3O6E - chains X and A; structure by X-ray diffraction, 2.90 A resolution.

Chain X:
Protein: Piwi-like protein 1
Organism: Homo sapiens
Notes: fragment: PAZ domain
Reference sequence: Q96J94 (PIWL1_HUMAN); numbering as in UniProt (aligned over 277-399)
Sequence (124 residues; each row starts with the number of its first residue):
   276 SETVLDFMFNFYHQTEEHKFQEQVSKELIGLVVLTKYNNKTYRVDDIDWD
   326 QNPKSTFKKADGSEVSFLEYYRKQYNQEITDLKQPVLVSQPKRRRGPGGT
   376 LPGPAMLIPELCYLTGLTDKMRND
Not modelled in the structure: 276, 368-377, 394-399
Sequence notes: expression tag (276)
Modified / non-standard residues: Mse-283 (selenomethionine; parent Met); Mse-381 (selenomethionine; parent Met)
Curated features (UniProtKB/Swiss-Prot):
  - region: Thr-316 to Arg-318 (Required for binding 2'-O-methylated 3'-end of piRNAs)
  - site: Mse-381 (Required for binding 2'-O-methylated 3'-end of piRNAs)
  - modified residue: Arg-370 (Omega-N-methylarginine)
  - mutagenesis: Pro-379 (P379H: Impairs binding to 2'-O-methylated 3'-end of piRNAs; when associated with Y-381), Mse-381 (M381Y: Impairs binding to 2'-O-methylated 3'-end of piRNAs; when associated with H-379)
What the authors report for this chain:
  - binding site for the 14-nt RNA strand (chain A): Tyr-317, Tyr-346, Pro-379
  - mutagenesis - P379H/M381Y: unchanged binding to the 14-nt RNA strand (chain A)

Chain A:
Molecule: 14-nt RNA strand
Sequence (14 nucleotides; row label = number of the first residue in the row):
     1 GCGAAUAUUCGCUU
Modified / non-standard residues: OMU (o2'-methyluridine 5'-monophosphate) at position 14

How chain X and chain A interact:
Pairs across the interface - 19 pairs, chain X then chain A:
  Tyr-312(X) / OMU_14(A)  hydrogen bond to the phosphate
  Asn-313(X) / U13(A)  sugar contact
  Tyr-317(X) / U13(A)  hydrogen bond to the sugar
  Tyr-317(X) / OMU_14(A)  phosphate contact
  Phe-332(X) / OMU_14(A)  base contact
  Lys-334(X) / OMU_14(A)  base contact
  Ala-335(X) / U13(A)  base contact
  Ala-335(X) / OMU_14(A)  hydrogen bond to the base
  Phe-342(X) / OMU_14(A)  phosphate contact
  Tyr-345(X) / OMU_14(A)  hydrogen bond to the phosphate
  Tyr-346(X) / OMU_14(A)  hydrogen bond to the phosphate
  Gln-349(X) / G11(A)  hydrogen bond to the base
  Gln-349(X) / C12(A)  sugar contact
  Tyr-350(X) / C12(A)  hydrogen bond to the sugar
  Tyr-350(X) / U13(A)  sugar contact
  Tyr-350(X) / OMU_14(A)  hydrogen bond to the phosphate
  Pro-379(X) / OMU_14(A)  base contact
  Ala-380(X) / OMU_14(A)  sugar contact
  Mse-381(X) / OMU_14(A)  hydrogen bond to the sugar
Also at the interface, not in a pair above, chain X (17 interface residues in all): Lys-315, Lys-333, Leu-382

Overview:
The interface between chain X and chain A involves 17 residues on one side and 4 on the other; the contacts
include 9 hydrogen bonds. Polar contacts include Ala-335(X)/OMU_14(A), Gln-349(X)/G11(A) and
Tyr-317(X)/U13(A). The paper reports a binding site for the 14-nt RNA strand (chain A) at Tyr-317(X),
Tyr-346(X) and Pro-379(X); P379H/M381Y of chain X leave binding to the 14-nt RNA strand (chain A) unchanged.
Chain X is Piwi-like protein 1 (Homo sapiens) and chain A is a 14-nt RNA strand; the structure, Crystal
Structure of human Hiwi1 PAZ domain (residues 277-399) in complex with 14-mer RNA (12-bp + ..., was determined
by X-ray diffraction together with 3O3I, 3O7V and 3O7X from the same study.
